Entry 6J30 (electron microscopy, 4.50 A resolution (low resolution: residue-level contacts below are approximate; hydrogen-bond / salt-bridge calls are withheld)); this record covers chains H and M of the 47 polymer chains in the assembly.

== Chain H ==
Name: 26S proteasome regulatory subunit 7 homolog
Source organism: Saccharomyces cerevisiae S288c
Reference sequence: P33299 (PRS7_YEAST); numbering as in UniProt (aligned over 1-467)
Chain sequence (467 residues; row label = number of the first residue in the row):
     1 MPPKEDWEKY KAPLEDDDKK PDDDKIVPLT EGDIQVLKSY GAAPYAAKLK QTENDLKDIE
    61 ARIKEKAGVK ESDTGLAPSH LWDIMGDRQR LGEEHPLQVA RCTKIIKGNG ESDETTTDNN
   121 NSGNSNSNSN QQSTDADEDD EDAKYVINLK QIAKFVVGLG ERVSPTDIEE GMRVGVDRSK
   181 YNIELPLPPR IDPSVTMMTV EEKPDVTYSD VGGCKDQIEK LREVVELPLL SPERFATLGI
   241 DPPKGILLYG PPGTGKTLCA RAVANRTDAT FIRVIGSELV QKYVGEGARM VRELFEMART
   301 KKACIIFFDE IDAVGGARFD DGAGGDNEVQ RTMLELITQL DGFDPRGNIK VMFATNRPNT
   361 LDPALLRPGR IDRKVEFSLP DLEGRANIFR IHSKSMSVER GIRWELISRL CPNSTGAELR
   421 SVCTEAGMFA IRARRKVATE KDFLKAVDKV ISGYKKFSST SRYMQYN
Disordered / not traced: 1-76, 108-143

== Chain M ==
Name: 26S proteasome regulatory subunit 6A
Source organism: Saccharomyces cerevisiae S288c
Reference sequence: P33297 (PRS6A_YEAST); residues 1-434 here = UniProt positions 1-434
Chain sequence (434 residues; each row starts with the number of its first residue):
     1 MATLEELDAQ TLPGDDELDQ EILNLSTQEL QTRAKLLDNE IRIFRSELQR LSHENNVMLE
    61 KIKDNKEKIK NNRQLPYLVA NVVEVMDMNE IEDKENSEST TQGGNVNLDN TAVGKAAVVK
   121 TSSRQTVFLP MVGLVDPDKL KPNDLVGVNK DSYLILDTLP SEFDSRVKAM EVDEKPTETY
   181 SDVGGLDKQI EELVEAIVLP MKRADKFKDM GIRAPKGALM YGPPGTGKTL LARACAAQTN
   241 ATFLKLAAPQ LVQMYIGEGA KLVRDAFALA KEKAPTIIFI DELDAIGTKR FDSEKSGDRE
   301 VQRTMLELLN QLDGFSSDDR VKVLAATNRV DVLDPALLRS GRLDRKIEFP LPSEDSRAQI
   361 LQIHSRKMTT DDDINWQELA RSTDEFNGAQ LKAVTVEAGM IALRNGQSSV KHEDFVEGIS
   421 EVQARKSKSV SFYA
Disordered / not traced: 1-40, 86-112

== Chain H / chain M interface ==
Residue-residue contacts (89; chain H residue first):
  Arg101(H) with Lys168(M)
  Thr103(H) with Arg166(M)
  Lys104(H) with Pro160(M); Ser161(M)
  Ile152(H) with Ser122(M)
  Ala153(H) with Ser122(M)
  Lys154(H) with Leu78(M); Val79(M); Leu145(M); Asp164(M); Ser165(M)
  Phe155(H) with Tyr77(M); Leu78(M); Val79(M)
  Val156(H) with Leu75(M); Pro76(M); Tyr77(M)
  Gly158(H) with Leu75(M)
  Glu170(H) with Arg166(M)
  Arg178(H) with Lys150(M)
  Ser179(H) with Lys150(M)
  Tyr181(H) with Pro76(M); Leu78(M); Lys150(M)
  Arg190(H) with Lys168(M)
  Glu223(H) with Arg404(M)
  Val224(H) with Met400(M)
  Leu227(H) with Leu403(M)
  Arg234(H) with Leu403(M)
  Leu238(H) with Lys367(M); Met368(M); Thr369(M); Ser408(M)
  Gly239(H) with Lys367(M)
  Ile240(H) with Met368(M)
  Asp241(H) with Val396(M)
  Pro243(H) with Val396(M)
  Tyr283(H) with Met254(M)
  Val284(H) with Val252(M); Gln253(M); Met254(M); Glu300(M)
  Gly285(H) with Val252(M); Gln253(M)
  Glu286(H) with Met254(M)
  Ala288(H) with Pro249(M)
  Arg289(H) with Lys168(M); Gln253(M); Met254(M); Tyr255(M); Glu258(M)
  Arg292(H) with Lys168(M); Gln250(M); Gln253(M)
  Phe319(H) with Arg329(M)
  Asp320(H) with Arg290(M)
  Ala323(H) with Glu294(M); Lys295(M)
  Gly324(H) with Arg290(M); Glu294(M); Lys295(M)
  Gly325(H) with Lys295(M)
  Asn327(H) with Thr288(M); Arg290(M)
  Arg331(H) with Pro249(M); Ala285(M); Asp298(M); Val301(M)
  Leu334(H) with Pro249(M); Glu282(M); Ala285(M)
  Glu335(H) with Pro249(M); Gln250(M)
  Thr338(H) with Asp281(M)
  Gln339(H) with Gln250(M)
  Gly342(H) with Thr229(M)
  Phe343(H) with Ala232(M); Arg233(M); Phe243(M); Lys245(M)
  Asp344(H) with Arg233(M)
  Pro345(H) with Arg233(M)
  Arg346(H) with Glu171(M)
  Ala364(H) with Pro224(M)
  Arg367(H) with Asn387(M)
  Pro368(H) with Ala389(M); Gln390(M)
  Arg373(H) with Glu397(M); Met400(M)
Interface residues without a listed pair, chain H (62 interface residues in all): Ile106, Lys144, Val146, Val157, Lys180, Thr237, Asp321, Gly322, Asp341, Gly369, Asp372, Lys374
Interface residues without a listed pair, chain M (65 interface residues in all): Asp157, Glu162, Val172, Pro176, Ala236, Ala247, Phe279, Gly297, Asn328, Val332, Lys392, Ala393, Gly399, Gln423

== In short ==
Chain H and chain M form an interface of 62 and 65 residues respectively.
Chain H is 26S proteasome regulatory subunit 7 homolog and chain M is 26S proteasome regulatory subunit 6A,
both from Saccharomyces cerevisiae S288c; the structure, yeast proteasome in Ub-engaged state (C2), was
determined by electron microscopy, deposited together with 6J2N, 6J2C, 6J2Q and 6J2X.
